Entry 1D09 (X-ray diffraction, 2.10 A resolution); this record covers chains B and D of the 4 polymer chains in the assembly.

== Chain B (and D) ==
Molecule: Aspartate carbamoyltransferase regulatory chain
Source organism: Escherichia coli
Notes: chain D of this document is another copy of the same molecule, construct and numbering; everything in this record applies to it too
UniProtKB: P0A7F3 (PYRI_ECOLI); numbering as in UniProt (aligned over 1-153)
Amino-acid sequence (153 residues; numbered 1 to 153; the number before each row is that of its first residue):
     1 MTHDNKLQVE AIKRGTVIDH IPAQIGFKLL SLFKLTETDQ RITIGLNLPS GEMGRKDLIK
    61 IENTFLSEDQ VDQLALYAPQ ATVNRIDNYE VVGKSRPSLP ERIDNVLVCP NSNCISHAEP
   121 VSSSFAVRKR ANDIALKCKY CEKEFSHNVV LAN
Metal / ion sites: Zn2+: Cys109, Cys114, Cys138, Cys141
Curated features (UniProtKB/Swiss-Prot):
  - binding site (Zn(2+)): Cys109, Cys114, Cys138, Cys141

== Chain B / chain D interface ==
Pairs across the interface (41):
  Leu7(B) - Ala11(D)
  Gln8(B) - Val9(D)
  Gln8(B) - Glu10(D)
  Gln8(B) - Ala11(D)
  Val9(B) - Leu7(D)
  Val9(B) - Gln8(D)
  Val9(B) - Val9(D)  hydrogen bond (backbone-backbone)
  Glu10(B) - Gln8(D)
  Glu10(B) - Glu10(D)
  Ala11(B) - Gln8(D)  hydrogen bond (backbone-side chain)
  Phe27(B) - Phe27(D)  hydrophobic
  Phe27(B) - Leu30(D)  hydrophobic
  Phe27(B) - Ser31(D)
  Phe27(B) - Thr36(D)
  Leu30(B) - Phe27(D)  hydrophobic
  Ser31(B) - Phe27(D)
  Thr36(B) - Gln24(D)
  Thr36(B) - Leu46(D)
  Thr38(B) - Gln24(D)
  Thr38(B) - Asn47(D)  hydrogen bond (backbone-side chain)
  Asp39(B) - Asn47(D)  hydrogen bond (backbone-side chain)
  Asp39(B) - Arg55(D)  salt bridge
  Gln40(B) - Asn47(D)  hydrogen bond (backbone-side chain)
  Arg41(B) - Leu46(D)
  Arg41(B) - Asn47(D)  hydrogen bond (side chain-backbone)
  Arg41(B) - Leu48(D)
  Arg41(B) - Pro49(D)
  Ile42(B) - Ile44(D)
  Ile42(B) - Gly45(D)
  Ile42(B) - Leu46(D)  hydrogen bond (backbone-backbone)
  Thr43(B) - Ile44(D)
  Ile44(B) - Ile42(D)
  Ile44(B) - Thr43(D)
  Ile44(B) - Ile44(D)  hydrogen bond (backbone-backbone)
  Ile44(B) - Leu46(D)  hydrophobic
  Gly45(B) - Ile42(D)
  Leu46(B) - Arg41(D)
  Leu46(B) - Ile42(D)  hydrogen bond (backbone-backbone)
  Leu46(B) - Ile44(D)  hydrophobic
  Asn47(B) - Asp39(D)
  Arg55(B) - Asp39(D)  salt bridge
Other interface residues (no listed pair), chain B (22 interface residues in all): Ile12, Leu48
Other interface residues (no listed pair), chain D (23 interface residues in all): Thr38, Gln40

== Summary ==
22 residues of chain B face 23 of chain D across their interface; the contacts include 9 hydrogen bonds and 2
salt bridges. Among the polar pairs are Asp39(B)-Arg55(D), Ala11(B)-Gln8(D) and Thr38(B)-Asn47(D). Curated
annotation (UniProt) lists 4 Zn2+-binding residues on chain B.
Chain B and chain D are both Aspartate carbamoyltransferase regulatory chain (Escherichia coli); the
structure, Aspartate transcarbamoylase complexed with N-phosphonacetyl-L-aspartate (pala), was determined by
X-ray diffraction.
